7T4O - chains A and C of the 9 polymer chains in the assembly; structure by electron microscopy, 3.65 A resolution.

[Chain A]
Name: Particulate methane monooxygenase alpha subunit
Source organism: Methylococcus capsulatus str. Bath
Notes: EC 1.14.18.3
Reference sequence: G1UBD1 (PMOB_METCA); residues 1-414 here = UniProt positions 1-414
Sequence (414 residues; numbered 1 to 414; the number before each row is that of its first residue):
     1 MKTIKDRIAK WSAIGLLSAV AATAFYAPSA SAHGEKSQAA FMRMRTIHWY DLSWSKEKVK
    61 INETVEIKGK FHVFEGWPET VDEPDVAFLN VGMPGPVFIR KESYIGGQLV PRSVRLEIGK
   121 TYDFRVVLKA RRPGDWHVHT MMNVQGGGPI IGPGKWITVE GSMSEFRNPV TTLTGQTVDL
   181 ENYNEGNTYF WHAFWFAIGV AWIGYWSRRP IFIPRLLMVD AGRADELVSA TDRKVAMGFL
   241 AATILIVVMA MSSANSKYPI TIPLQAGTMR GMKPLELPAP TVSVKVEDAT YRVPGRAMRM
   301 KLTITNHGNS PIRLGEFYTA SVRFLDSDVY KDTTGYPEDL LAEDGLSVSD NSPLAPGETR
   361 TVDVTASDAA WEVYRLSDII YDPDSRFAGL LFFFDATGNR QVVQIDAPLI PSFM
Not modelled in the structure: 1-32
Bound ions: Cu ion site 1: His33, His137, His139; Cu ion site 2: His48, His72, Gln404
Residues lining bound ligands: diundecyl phosphatidyl choline (PLC): Met251, Asn255, Thr261

[Chain C]
Name: Ammonia monooxygenase/methane monooxygenase, subunit C family protein
Source organism: Methylococcus capsulatus str. Bath
Notes: EC 1.14.13.25
Reference sequence: Q603F1 (Q603F1_METCA); residues 30-289 here correspond to UniProt positions 1-260 (UniProt number = residue number - 29)
Sequence (260 residues; numbered 30 to 289; the number before each row is that of its first residue):
    30 MAATTIGGAA AAEAPLLDKK WLTFALAIYT VFYLWVRWYE GVYGWSAGLD SFAPEFETYW
    90 MNFLYTEIVL EIVTASILWG YLWKTRDRNL AALTPREELR RNFTHLVWLV AYAWAIYWGA
   150 SYFTEQDGTW HQTIVRDTDF TPSHIIEFYL SYPIYIITGF AAFIYAKTRL PFFAKGISLP
   210 YLVLVVGPFM ILPNVGLNEW GHTFWFMEEL FVAPLHYGFV IFGWLALAVM GTLTQTFYSF
   270 AQGGLGQSLC EAVDEGLIAK
Not modelled in the structure: 30-44, 54-97, 160-178, 221-246, 281-289
Residues lining bound ligands:
  - 1,2-didecanoyl-sn-glycero-3-phosphocholine (P1O), molecule 1: Trp50, Phe53, Leu107, Leu111, Arg129, Arg130, Thr133, Val136, Trp137, Ala140, Ile183, Thr187, Tyr194, Arg198
  - 1,2-didecanoyl-sn-glycero-3-phosphocholine (P1O), molecule 2: Ser105, Trp108, Gly109, Trp112, Phe189, Phe192, Ile193, Ile206, Leu211, Val215, Phe218
  - 1,2-didecanoyl-sn-glycero-3-phosphocholine (P1O), molecule 3: Leu208, Leu211, Val212, Leu254
Reported in the primary citation:
  - conformationally variable residues (order/disorder transition): Ala54 to Ile97, His160 to Tyr178, Leu221 to Tyr246

[Chain A / chain C interface]
Pairs across the interface - 9 pairs, chain A then chain C:
  Phe212(A) - Phe266(C)  hydrophobic
  Ile213(A) - Phe269(C)  hydrophobic
  Ile213(A) - Leu278(C)  hydrophobic
  Pro214(A) - Leu278(C)  hydrophobic
  Leu216(A) - Phe266(C)  hydrophobic
  Leu217(A) - Leu278(C)  hydrophobic
  Leu217(A) - Cys279(C)  hydrophobic
  Met218(A) - Cys279(C)  hydrophobic
  Asp220(A) - Tyr267(C)  hydrogen bond
Also at the interface, not in a pair above, chain C (8 interface residues in all): Leu262, Thr263, Leu274

[In short]
The interface between chain A and chain C involves 7 residues on one side and 8 on the other; the contacts
include 1 hydrogen bond. Its one hydrogen-bonded contact is Asp220(A)-Tyr267(C). Bound to chain A: diundecyl
phosphatidyl choline. Bound to chain C: 3 copies of 1,2-didecanoyl-sn-glycero-3-phosphocholine. The paper
reports conformational variability at Ala54(C), His160(C) and Leu221(C).
Here chain A is Particulate methane monooxygenase alpha subunit and chain C is Ammonia monooxygenase/methane
monooxygenase, subunit C family protein, both from Methylococcus capsulatus str. Bath. Entry 7T4O (CryoEM
structure of Methylococcus capsulatus (Bath) pMMO treated with potassium cyanide in a native lipid nanodisc
...) was determined by electron microscopy together with 7S4H, 7S4I, 7S4J, 7S4K, 7S4L, 7S4M and 7T4P from the
same study.
